6Z5S - chains V and U of the 32 polymer chains in the assembly; structure by electron microscopy, 2.65 A resolution.

== Chain V ==
Molecule: Light-harvesting complex 1 alpha chain
From: Rhodopseudomonas palustris (strain ATCC BAA-98 / CGA009)
Reference sequence: Q6N9L4 (Q6N9L4_RHOPA); residue numbers follow UniProt; this construct covers 1-63
Amino-acid sequence (63 residues; each row starts with the number of its first residue):
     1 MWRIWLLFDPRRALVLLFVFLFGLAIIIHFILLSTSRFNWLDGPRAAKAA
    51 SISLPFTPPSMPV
Disordered / not traced: 47-63
Modified / non-standard residues: Met-1 (N-formylmethionine; FME)
Small-molecule neighbours:
  - bacteriochlorophyll a (BCL), molecule 1: Val-15, Phe-18, Val-19, Leu-21, Phe-22, Ala-25, His-29, Leu-32, Phe-38, Trp-40
  - bacteriochlorophyll a (BCL), molecule 2: Leu-16, Phe-20, Gly-23, Leu-24, Ile-27, Ile-28
  - bacteriochlorophyll a (BCL), molecule 3: Leu-21, Leu-24, Ala-25, Ile-28, His-29, Leu-32, Phe-38
  - spirilloxanthin (CRT), molecule 1: Met-1, Arg-3, Ile-4, Leu-6, Leu-7
  - spirilloxanthin (CRT), molecule 2: Leu-14, Leu-17, Phe-18, Phe-20, Leu-21, Leu-24, Ile-27, Ile-28, Ile-31
  - spirilloxanthin (CRT), molecule 3: Phe-22, Ala-25, Ile-26, His-29, Phe-30, Trp-40
Reported in the primary citation:
  - binding site for bacteriochlorophyll a: His-29

== Chain U ==
Molecule: Light-harvesting complex 1 beta chain
From: Rhodopseudomonas palustris (strain ATCC BAA-98 / CGA009)
Reference sequence: Q6N9L5 (Q6N9L5_RHOPA); residue numbers follow UniProt; this construct covers 1-65
Amino-acid sequence (65 residues; numbered 1 to 65; the number before each row is that of its first residue):
     1 MSDGSISGLSEAEAKEFHSIFVTSFFLFIVVAVVAHILAWMWRPWLPKAT
    51 GYAMDSVHQLTSFLC
Disordered / not traced: 1-5, 53-65
Small-molecule neighbours:
  - bacteriochlorophyll a (BCL), molecule 1: Phe-25, Phe-28, Ile-29, Ala-32, His-36, Ala-39, Trp-45
  - bacteriochlorophyll a (BCL), molecule 2: Phe-28, Val-31, Ala-32, Ala-35, His-36, Ala-39, Trp-42
  - bacteriochlorophyll a (BCL), molecule 3: Val-31, Ala-35, Leu-38, Ala-39
  - spirilloxanthin (CRT): Leu-9, Glu-13, Glu-16, Phe-17, Ile-20, Phe-21, Ser-24, Phe-25, Phe-28
Reported in the primary citation:
  - binding site for bacteriochlorophyll a: His-36

== Interface between chain V and chain U ==
Residue-residue contacts (10; chain V residue first):
  Arg-11(V) with Ser-7(U)
  Trp-40(V) with Trp-45(U); Leu-46(U), hydrogen bond (backbone-backbone); Pro-47(U); Tyr-52(U), hydrogen bond (backbone-side chain)
  Gly-43(V) with Pro-47(U); Tyr-52(U)
  Pro-44(V) with Lys-48(U); Ala-49(U); Gly-51(U)
Interface residues without a listed pair, chain V (7 interface residues in all): Asn-39, Leu-41, Asp-42
Interface residues without a listed pair, chain U (9 interface residues in all): Thr-50

== Summary ==
7 residues of chain V face 9 of chain U across their interface; the contacts include 2 hydrogen bonds. Polar
contacts include Trp-40(V)/Tyr-52(U) and Trp-40(V)/Leu-46(U). One spirilloxanthin molecule is bound between
chain V and chain U. The paper reports a binding site for bacteriochlorophyll a at His-29(V) and His-36(U).
Here chain V is Light-harvesting complex 1 alpha chain and chain U is Light-harvesting complex 1 beta chain,
both from Rhodopseudomonas palustris (strain ATCC BAA-98 / CGA009). Entry 6Z5S (RC-LH1(14)-W complex from
Rhodopseudomonas palustris) was determined by electron microscopy, deposited together with 6Z5R.
